PDB entry 4Z3Y | X-ray diffraction, 2.36 A resolution | chains G and H of the 8 polymer chains in the assembly

Chain G (and H):
Molecule: Iron-sulfur cluster-binding oxidoreductase, putative benzoyl-CoA reductase electron transfer protein
From: Geobacter metallireducens GS-15
Notes: chain H of this document is another copy of the same molecule, construct and numbering; everything in this record applies to it too
UniProtKB: Q39TV9 (Q39TV9_GEOMG); numbering as in UniProt (aligned over 1-179)
Amino-acid sequence (179 residues; row label = number of the first residue in the row):
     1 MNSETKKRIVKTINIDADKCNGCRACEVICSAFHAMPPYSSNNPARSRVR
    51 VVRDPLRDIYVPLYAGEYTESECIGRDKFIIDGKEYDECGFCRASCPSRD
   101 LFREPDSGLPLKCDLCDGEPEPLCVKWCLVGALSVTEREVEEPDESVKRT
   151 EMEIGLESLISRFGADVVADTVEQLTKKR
Unresolved in the structure: 1-6, 176-179 (chain H: 1-5, 142-149, 175-179)
Ion coordination: 4Fe-4S cluster Fe site 1: Cys-20, Cys-23, Cys-26, Cys-128; 4Fe-4S cluster Fe site 2: Cys-30, Cys-113, Cys-116, Cys-124; 4Fe-4S cluster Fe site 3: Cys-73, Cys-89, Cys-92, Cys-96
Small-molecule neighbours:
  - 4Fe-4S cluster (SF4), molecule 1: Cys-20, Asn-21, Gly-22, Cys-23, Arg-24, Ala-25, Cys-26, Val-51, Pro-62, Trp-127, Cys-128, Val-130, Ala-132, Leu-133
  - 4Fe-4S cluster (SF4), molecule 2: Cys-30, His-34, Arg-48, Val-49, Tyr-64, Cys-113, Asp-114, Leu-115, Cys-116, Pro-122, Leu-123, Cys-124
  - 4Fe-4S cluster (SF4), molecule 3: Thr-69, Glu-72, Cys-73, Arg-76, Asp-77, Cys-89, Cys-92, Ala-94, Cys-96, Ser-98, Arg-99

How chain G and chain H interact:
Residue-residue contacts (123; chain G residue first):
  Arg-8(G) / Glu-72(H)  salt bridge
  Arg-8(G) / Arg-76(H)
  Val-10(G) / Arg-76(H)
  Lys-11(G) / Gly-75(H)
  Lys-11(G) / Arg-76(H)  hydrogen bond (backbone-backbone)
  Thr-12(G) / Arg-76(H)
  Thr-12(G) / Lys-78(H)
  Thr-12(G) / Glu-88(H)  hydrogen bond
  Ile-13(G) / Arg-76(H)  hydrogen bond (backbone-backbone)
  Ile-13(G) / Asp-77(H)
  Ile-13(G) / Lys-78(H)  hydrogen bond (backbone-backbone)
  Asn-14(G) / Lys-78(H)
  Ile-15(G) / Lys-78(H)  hydrogen bond (backbone-backbone)
  Ile-15(G) / Phe-79(H)
  Ile-15(G) / Ile-80(H)  hydrogen bond (backbone-backbone)
  Asp-16(G) / Ile-80(H)
  Ala-17(G) / Ile-80(H)  hydrogen bond (backbone-backbone)
  Asp-18(G) / Ile-80(H)
  Asp-18(G) / Ile-81(H)
  Asp-18(G) / Asp-82(H)  hydrogen bond (side chain-backbone)
  Asp-18(G) / Gly-83(H)  hydrogen bond (side chain-backbone)
  His-34(G) / Arg-162(H)  hydrogen bond (backbone-side chain)
  Met-36(G) / Ser-158(H)
  Met-36(G) / Ser-161(H)  hydrogen bond
  Arg-48(G) / Arg-162(H)
  Val-61(G) / Phe-79(H)  hydrophobic
  Pro-62(G) / Phe-79(H)
  Leu-63(G) / Phe-79(H)  hydrophobic
  Gly-66(G) / Cys-73(H)
  Glu-67(G) / Thr-69(H)
  Glu-67(G) / Ser-71(H)  hydrogen bond
  Glu-67(G) / Glu-72(H)
  Glu-67(G) / Cys-73(H)
  Thr-69(G) / Glu-67(H)
  Ser-71(G) / Glu-67(H)
  Glu-72(G) / Arg-8(H)  salt bridge
  Glu-72(G) / Glu-67(H)
  Glu-72(G) / Lys-112(H)
  Cys-73(G) / Gly-66(H)
  Cys-73(G) / Glu-67(H)
  Cys-73(G) / Arg-93(H)  hydrogen bond
  Ile-74(G) / Cys-113(H)
  Ile-74(G) / Asp-114(H)
  Ile-74(G) / Leu-115(H)
  Gly-75(G) / Lys-11(H)
  Gly-75(G) / Arg-93(H)  hydrogen bond (backbone-side chain)
  Gly-75(G) / Leu-115(H)
  Arg-76(G) / Arg-8(H)
  Arg-76(G) / Val-10(H)
  Arg-76(G) / Lys-11(H)  hydrogen bond (backbone-backbone)
  Arg-76(G) / Thr-12(H)
  Arg-76(G) / Ile-13(H)  hydrogen bond (backbone-backbone)
  Arg-76(G) / Arg-93(H)
  Arg-76(G) / Arg-138(H)
  Asp-77(G) / Ile-13(H)
  Asp-77(G) / Arg-93(H)  salt bridge
  Lys-78(G) / Thr-12(H)
  Lys-78(G) / Ile-13(H)  hydrogen bond (backbone-backbone)
  Lys-78(G) / Asn-14(H)
  Lys-78(G) / Ile-15(H)  hydrogen bond (backbone-backbone)
  Phe-79(G) / Ile-15(H)
  Phe-79(G) / Val-61(H)  hydrophobic
  Phe-79(G) / Pro-62(H)
  Ile-80(G) / Ile-15(H)  hydrogen bond (backbone-backbone)
  Ile-80(G) / Asp-16(H)
  Ile-80(G) / Ala-17(H)  hydrogen bond (backbone-backbone)
  Ile-80(G) / Asp-18(H)
  Ile-81(G) / Ala-17(H)  hydrophobic
  Ile-81(G) / Asp-18(H)
  Ile-81(G) / Tyr-86(H)
  Ile-81(G) / Phe-91(H)  hydrophobic
  Asp-82(G) / Asp-18(H)  hydrogen bond (backbone-side chain)
  Asp-82(G) / Lys-84(H)  salt bridge
  Gly-83(G) / Asp-18(H)  hydrogen bond (backbone-side chain)
  Lys-84(G) / Asp-82(H)  salt bridge
  Tyr-86(G) / Ile-81(H)
  Tyr-86(G) / Asp-82(H)
  Glu-88(G) / Thr-12(H)  hydrogen bond
  Glu-88(G) / Arg-138(H)  salt bridge
  Phe-91(G) / Ile-81(H)  hydrophobic
  Phe-91(G) / Phe-91(H)  hydrophobic
  Arg-93(G) / Cys-73(H)  hydrogen bond
  Arg-93(G) / Gly-75(H)  hydrogen bond (side chain-backbone)
  Arg-93(G) / Asp-77(H)  salt bridge
  Asp-106(G) / Glu-151(H)
  Asp-106(G) / Ile-154(H)
  Ser-107(G) / Glu-151(H)
  Ser-107(G) / Ile-154(H)
  Ser-107(G) / Gly-155(H)
  Leu-109(G) / Gly-155(H)
  Leu-109(G) / Leu-159(H)  hydrophobic
  Lys-112(G) / Ile-74(H)
  Cys-113(G) / Ile-74(H)
  Asp-114(G) / Ile-74(H)
  Leu-115(G) / Ile-74(H)
  Arg-138(G) / Arg-76(H)
  Arg-138(G) / Glu-88(H)  salt bridge
  Asp-144(G) / Glu-72(H)
  Glu-145(G) / Glu-70(H)
  Glu-145(G) / Pro-97(H)
  Ser-146(G) / Glu-70(H)
  Ser-146(G) / Ser-71(H)
  Ser-146(G) / Glu-72(H)  hydrogen bond (side chain-backbone)
  Val-147(G) / Glu-70(H)  hydrogen bond (backbone-backbone)
  Val-147(G) / Ser-71(H)
  Arg-149(G) / Glu-70(H)  salt bridge
  Met-152(G) / Phe-163(H)  hydrophobic
  Met-152(G) / Thr-171(H)
  Leu-156(G) / Leu-156(H)  hydrophobic
  Leu-156(G) / Leu-159(H)  hydrophobic
  Leu-156(G) / Val-168(H)
  Leu-156(G) / Thr-171(H)
  Leu-159(G) / Met-152(H)  hydrophobic
  Leu-159(G) / Leu-156(H)  hydrophobic
  Leu-159(G) / Leu-159(H)  hydrophobic
  Arg-162(G) / Glu-151(H)  salt bridge
  Phe-163(G) / Met-152(H)  hydrophobic
  Val-167(G) / Met-152(H)  hydrophobic
  Val-168(G) / Met-152(H)  hydrophobic
  Thr-171(G) / Met-152(H)
  Thr-171(G) / Leu-156(H)
  Val-172(G) / Val-168(H)  hydrophobic
  Val-172(G) / Ala-169(H)  hydrophobic
Interface residues without a listed pair, chain G (65 interface residues in all): Glu-104, Gly-108, Glu-151, Glu-153, Gly-155, Leu-175
Interface residues without a listed pair, chain H (58 interface residues in all): Leu-63, Ala-94, Thr-150, Ile-160, Val-167

Summary:
65 residues of chain G face 58 of chain H across their interface, with 27 hydrogen bonds and 10 salt bridges.
Among the polar pairs are Arg-8(G)/Glu-72(H), Asp-77(G)/Arg-93(H) and Asp-82(G)/Lys-84(H). Chain G binds 3
copies of 4Fe-4S cluster.
Both chains are Iron-sulfur cluster-binding oxidoreductase, putative benzoyl-CoA reductase electron transfer
protein (Geobacter metallireducens GS-15). Entry 4Z3Y (Active site complex BamBC of Benzoyl Coenzyme A
reductase in complex with Benzoyl-CoA) was determined by X-ray diffraction (same publication as 4Z3W, 4Z3X,
4Z3Z and 4Z40).
